Entry 6P18 (electron microscopy, 3.50 A resolution); this record covers chains C and R of the 11 polymer chains in the assembly.

Chain C:
Molecule: DNA-directed RNA polymerase subunit beta
From: Escherichia coli (strain K12)
Notes: EC 2.7.7.6
UniProt: P0A8V2 (RPOB_ECOLI); residue numbers follow UniProt; this construct covers 1-1342
Sequence (1342 residues; numbered 1 to 1342; the number before each row is that of its first residue):
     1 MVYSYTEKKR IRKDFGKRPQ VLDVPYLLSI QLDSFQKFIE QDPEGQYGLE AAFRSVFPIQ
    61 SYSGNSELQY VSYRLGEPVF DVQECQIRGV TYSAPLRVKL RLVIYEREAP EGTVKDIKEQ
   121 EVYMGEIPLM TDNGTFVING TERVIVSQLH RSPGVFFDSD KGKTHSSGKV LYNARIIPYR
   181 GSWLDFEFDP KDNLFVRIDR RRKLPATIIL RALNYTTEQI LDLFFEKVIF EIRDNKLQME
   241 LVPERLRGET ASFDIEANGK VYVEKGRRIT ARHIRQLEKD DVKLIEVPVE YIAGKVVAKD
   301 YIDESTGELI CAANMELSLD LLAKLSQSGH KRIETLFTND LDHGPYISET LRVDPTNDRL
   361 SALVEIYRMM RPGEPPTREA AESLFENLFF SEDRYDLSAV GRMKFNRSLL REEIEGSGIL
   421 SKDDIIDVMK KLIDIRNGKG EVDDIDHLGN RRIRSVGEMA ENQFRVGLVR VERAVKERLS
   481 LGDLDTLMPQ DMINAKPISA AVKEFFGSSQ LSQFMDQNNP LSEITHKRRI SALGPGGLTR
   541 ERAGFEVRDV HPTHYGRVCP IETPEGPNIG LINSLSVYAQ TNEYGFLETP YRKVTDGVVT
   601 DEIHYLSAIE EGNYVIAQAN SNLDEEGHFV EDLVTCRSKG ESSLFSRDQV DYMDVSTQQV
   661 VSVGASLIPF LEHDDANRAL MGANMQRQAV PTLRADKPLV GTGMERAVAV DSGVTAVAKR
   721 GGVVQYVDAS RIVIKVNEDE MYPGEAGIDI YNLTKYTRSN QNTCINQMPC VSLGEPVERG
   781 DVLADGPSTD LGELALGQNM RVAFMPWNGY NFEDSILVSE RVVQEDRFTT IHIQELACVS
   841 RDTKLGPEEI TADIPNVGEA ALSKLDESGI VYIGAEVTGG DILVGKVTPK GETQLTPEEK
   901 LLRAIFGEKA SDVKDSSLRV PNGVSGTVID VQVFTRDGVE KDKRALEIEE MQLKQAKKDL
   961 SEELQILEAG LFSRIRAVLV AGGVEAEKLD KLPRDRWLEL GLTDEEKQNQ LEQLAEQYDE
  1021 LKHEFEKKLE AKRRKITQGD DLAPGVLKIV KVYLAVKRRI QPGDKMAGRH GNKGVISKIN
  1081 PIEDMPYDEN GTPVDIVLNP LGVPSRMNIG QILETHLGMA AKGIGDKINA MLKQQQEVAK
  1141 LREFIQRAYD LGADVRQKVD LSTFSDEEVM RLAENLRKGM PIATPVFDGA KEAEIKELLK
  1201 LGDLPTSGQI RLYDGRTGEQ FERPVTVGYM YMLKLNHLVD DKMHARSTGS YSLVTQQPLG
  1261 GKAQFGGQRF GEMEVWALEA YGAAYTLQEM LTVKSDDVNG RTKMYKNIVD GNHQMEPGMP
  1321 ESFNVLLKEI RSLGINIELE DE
Disordered / not traced: 1-2
Curated features (UniProtKB/Swiss-Prot):
  - modified residue (N6-acetyllysine): Lys1022, Lys1200
  - mutagenesis: Ile561 (I561S: Resistant to antibiotics salinamide A and B), Ile569 (I569S: Resistant to antibiotics salinamide A and B), Ala665 (A665E: Resistant to antibiotics salinamide A and B), Asp675 (D675A/G: Resistant to antibiotics salinamide A and B), Asn677 (N677H/K: Resistant to antibiotics salinamide A and B), Leu680 (L680M: Resistant to antibiotics salinamide A and B), Glu813 (E813K: Disrupts the enzyme's active center)

Chain R:
Molecule: 11-nt RNA strand
Sequence (11 nucleotides; row label = number of the first residue in the row):
     1 UGGGAGAGGU A
Ion coordination: Mg2+: A11 (shared with 3 residues of chain D)

Interface between chain C and chain R:
Pairs across the interface (27; chain C residue first):
  Ser509(C) with G6(R), sugar contact
  Gln510(C) with G6(R), phosphate contact; A7(R), phosphate contact
  Gln513(C) with A7(R), hydrogen bond to the sugar; G8(R), sugar contact
  Arg540(C) with A7(R), salt bridge to the phosphate; G8(R), salt bridge to the phosphate
  Pro564(C) with G9(R), phosphate contact
  Glu565(C) with U10(R), phosphate contact
  Asn568(C) with G8(R), phosphate contact; G9(R), phosphate contact
  Ile572(C) with G8(R), phosphate contact
  Arg687(C) with G9(R), salt bridge to the phosphate
  Gln688(C) with G9(R), hydrogen bond to the phosphate; U10(R), phosphate contact
  Lys1065(C) with U10(R), phosphate contact; A11(R), salt bridge to the phosphate
  Lys1073(C) with A11(R), salt bridge to the phosphate
  His1237(C) with G9(R), sugar contact; U10(R), sugar contact
  Ser1250(C) with U1(R), hydrogen bond to the base
  Tyr1251(C) with G2(R), hydrogen bond to the base
  Ser1252(C) with G3(R), hydrogen bond to the phosphate
  Leu1253(C) with G2(R), base contact
  Leu1259(C) with G2(R), phosphate contact; G3(R), phosphate contact
  Gln1264(C) with G2(R), phosphate contact
Other interface residues (no listed pair), chain C (20 interface residues in all): Asp516

Overview:
20 residues of chain C and 9 residues of chain R are in contact, with 5 hydrogen bonds and 5 salt bridges.
Polar pairs include Ser1250(C)-U1(R), Tyr1251(C)-G2(R) and Gln513(C)-A7(R). Curated annotation (UniProt) lists
7 mutagenesis sites on chain C.
Here chain C is DNA-directed RNA polymerase subunit beta (Escherichia coli (strain K12)) and chain R is an
11-nt RNA strand. Entry 6P18 (Q21 transcription antitermination complex: loading complex) was determined by
electron microscopy together with 6P19, 6P1A, 6P1B and 6P1C from the same study.
